PDB entry 6JXT | X-ray diffraction, 2.31 A resolution | chain A

[Chain A]
Name: Epidermal growth factor receptor
Source organism: Homo sapiens
Notes: EC 2.7.10.1
UniProtKB: P00533 (EGFR_HUMAN); residue numbers follow UniProt; this construct covers 696-1022
Sequence (331 residues; row label = number of the first residue in the row):
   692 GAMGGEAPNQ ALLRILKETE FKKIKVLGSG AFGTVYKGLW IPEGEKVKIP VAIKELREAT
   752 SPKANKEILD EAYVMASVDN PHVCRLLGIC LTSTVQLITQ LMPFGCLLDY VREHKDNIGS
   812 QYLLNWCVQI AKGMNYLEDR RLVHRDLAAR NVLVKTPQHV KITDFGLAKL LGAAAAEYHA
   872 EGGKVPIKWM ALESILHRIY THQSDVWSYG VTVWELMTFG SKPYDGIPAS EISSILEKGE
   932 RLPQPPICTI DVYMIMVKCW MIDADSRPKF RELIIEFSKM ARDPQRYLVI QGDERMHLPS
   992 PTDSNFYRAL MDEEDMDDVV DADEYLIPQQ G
Unresolved in the structure: 692-696, 750-751, 865, 873, 985-1022
Differences from the reference sequence: expression tag (692-695); engineered mutation A865 (Glu in P00533), A866 (Glu in P00533), A867 (Lys in P00533)
UniProt features mapped onto this chain:
  - active site: D837 (Proton acceptor)
  - binding site (ATP): L718 to V726, K745, T790, Q791, D855
  - site: Y1016 (Important for interaction with PIK3C2B)
  - modified residue: K745 (N6-(2-hydroxyisobutyryl)lysine), Y869 (Phosphotyrosine), S991 (Phosphoserine), S995 (Phosphoserine), Y998 (Phosphotyrosine), Y1016 (Phosphotyrosine)
  - cross-link (Glycyl lysine isopeptide (Lys-Gly)): K716 (interchain with G-Cter in ubiquitin), K737 (interchain with G-Cter in ubiquitin), K754 (interchain with G-Cter in ubiquitin), K757 (interchain with G-Cter in ubiquitin), K929 (interchain with G-Cter in ubiquitin), K960 (interchain with G-Cter in ubiquitin), K970 (interchain with G-Cter in ubiquitin)
  - natural variant: E709 (E709A: Found in a lung cancer sample; E709G: Found in a lung cancer sample; E709K: Found in a lung cancer sample), G719 (G719A: Found in a lung cancer sample; G719C: Found in a lung cancer sample; G719D: Found in a lung cancer sample; G719S: Found in a lung cancer sample), G724 (G724S: Found in a lung cancer sample), E734 (E734K: Found in a lung cancer sample), E746 to S752 (sequence variant, change not given here; Found in a lung cancer sample), E746 to T751 (sequence variant, change not given here; Found in a lung cancer sample), E746 to A750 (deletion: Found in a lung cancer sample), E746 (deletion: Found in a lung cancer sample), L747 to T751 (deletion: Found in a lung cancer sample), L747 to E749 (deletion: Found in a lung cancer sample), L747 (L747F: Found in a lung cancer sample), R748 (R748P: Found in a lung cancer sample), 12 further natural variant entries in UniProt
  - mutagenesis: P699 (P699A: Reduced phosphorylation), N700 (N700A: Abolishes phosphorylation), L704 (L704A: Abolishes phosphorylation), R705 (R705A: Abolishes phosphorylation), I706 (I706A: Abolishes phosphorylation), K745 (K745A/M: Abolishes kinase activity), D974 (D974A: Strongly reduced phosphorylation), R977 (R977A: Reduced phosphorylation), E1005 to D1006 (Constitutively activated kinase), Y1016 (Y1016F: 50% decrease in interaction with PIK3C2B. 65% decrease in interaction with PIK3C2B; when associated with F-1197. Abolishes interaction with PIK3C2B; when associated with F-1197 and F-1092)
Glycans and other covalent adducts: azd 9291 (YY3) linked to C797
Residues lining bound ligands: azd 9291 (YY3; N-(2-{[2-(dimethylamino)ethyl](methyl)amino}-4-methoxy-5-{[4-(1-methyl-1H-indol-3-yl)pyrimidin-2-yl]amino}phenyl)prop-2-enamide): L718, G719, V726, A743, K745, T790, Q791, L792, M793, P794, G796, D800, R841, L844, T854, D855

[In short]
Azd 9291 is covalently linked to C797. UniProt lists active-site residue D837, 13 ATP-binding residues and 11
mutagenesis sites.
Chain A is Epidermal growth factor receptor (Homo sapiens); the structure, Crystal structure of EGFR 696-1022
WT in complex with AZD9291 prepared by cocrystallization, was determined by X-ray diffraction (same
publication as 6JWL, 6JX0 and 6JX4).
